Entry 8C8N (electron microscopy, 3.40 A resolution); this record covers chains A and F of the 6 polymer chains in the assembly.

# Chain A (and F)
Protein: Cell surface protein
Organism: Nitrosopumilus maritimus SCM1
Notes: chain F of this document is another copy of the same molecule, construct and numbering; everything in this record applies to it too
UniProtKB: A9A4Y9 (A9A4Y9_NITMS); residue numbers follow UniProt; this construct covers 1-1734
Amino-acid sequence (1734 residues; each row starts with the number of its first residue):
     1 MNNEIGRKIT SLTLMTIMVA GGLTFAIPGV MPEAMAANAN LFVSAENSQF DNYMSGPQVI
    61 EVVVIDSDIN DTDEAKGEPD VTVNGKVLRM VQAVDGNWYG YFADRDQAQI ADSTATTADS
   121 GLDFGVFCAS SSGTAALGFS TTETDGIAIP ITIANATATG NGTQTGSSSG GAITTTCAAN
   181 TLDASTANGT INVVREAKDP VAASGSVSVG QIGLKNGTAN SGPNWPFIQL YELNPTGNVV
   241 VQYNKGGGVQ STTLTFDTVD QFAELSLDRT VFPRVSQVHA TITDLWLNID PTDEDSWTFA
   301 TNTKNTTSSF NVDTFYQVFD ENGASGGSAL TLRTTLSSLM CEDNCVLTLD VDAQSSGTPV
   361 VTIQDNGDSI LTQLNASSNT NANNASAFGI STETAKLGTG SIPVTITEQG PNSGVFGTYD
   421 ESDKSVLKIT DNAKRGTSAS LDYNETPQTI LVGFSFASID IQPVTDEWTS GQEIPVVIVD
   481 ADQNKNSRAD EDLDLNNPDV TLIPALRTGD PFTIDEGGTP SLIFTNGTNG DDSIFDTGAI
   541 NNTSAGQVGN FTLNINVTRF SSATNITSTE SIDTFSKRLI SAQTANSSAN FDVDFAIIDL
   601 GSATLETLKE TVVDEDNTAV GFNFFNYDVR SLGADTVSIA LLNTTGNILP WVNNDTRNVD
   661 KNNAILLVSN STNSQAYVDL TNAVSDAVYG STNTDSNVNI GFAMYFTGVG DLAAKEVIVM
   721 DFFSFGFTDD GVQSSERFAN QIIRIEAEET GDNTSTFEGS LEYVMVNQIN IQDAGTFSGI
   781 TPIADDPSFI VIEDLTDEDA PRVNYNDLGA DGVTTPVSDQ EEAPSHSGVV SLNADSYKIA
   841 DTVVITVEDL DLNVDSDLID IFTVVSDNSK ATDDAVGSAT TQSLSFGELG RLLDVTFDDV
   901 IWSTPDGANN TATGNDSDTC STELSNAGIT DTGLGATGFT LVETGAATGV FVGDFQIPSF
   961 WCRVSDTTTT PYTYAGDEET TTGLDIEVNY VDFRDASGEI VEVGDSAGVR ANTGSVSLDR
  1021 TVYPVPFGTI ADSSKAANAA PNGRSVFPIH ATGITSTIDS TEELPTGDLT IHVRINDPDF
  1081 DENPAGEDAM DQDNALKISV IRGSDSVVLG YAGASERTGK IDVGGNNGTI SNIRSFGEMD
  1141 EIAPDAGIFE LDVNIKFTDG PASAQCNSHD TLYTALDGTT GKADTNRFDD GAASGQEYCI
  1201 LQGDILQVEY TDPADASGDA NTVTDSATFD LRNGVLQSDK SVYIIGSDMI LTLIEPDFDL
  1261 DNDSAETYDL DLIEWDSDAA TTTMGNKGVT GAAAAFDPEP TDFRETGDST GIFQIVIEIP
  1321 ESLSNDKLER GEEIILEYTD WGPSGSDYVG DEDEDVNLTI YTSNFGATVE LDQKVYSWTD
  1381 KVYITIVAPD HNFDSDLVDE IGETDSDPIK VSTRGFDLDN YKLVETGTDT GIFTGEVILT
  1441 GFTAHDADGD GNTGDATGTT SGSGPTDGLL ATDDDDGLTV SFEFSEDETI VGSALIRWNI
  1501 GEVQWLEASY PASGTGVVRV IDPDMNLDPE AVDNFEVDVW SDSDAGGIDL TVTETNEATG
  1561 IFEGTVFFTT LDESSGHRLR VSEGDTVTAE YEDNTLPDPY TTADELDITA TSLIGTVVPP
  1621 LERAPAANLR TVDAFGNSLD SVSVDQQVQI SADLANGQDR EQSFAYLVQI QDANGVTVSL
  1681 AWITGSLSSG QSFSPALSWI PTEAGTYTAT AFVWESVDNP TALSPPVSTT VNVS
Not modelled in the structure: 1-36, 455-1734
Disulfide bonds: Cys128-Cys177, Cys341-Cys345

# Interface between chain A and chain F
Residue-residue contacts (28):
  Phe42(A) - Gly247(F)
  Ile65(A) - Gly246(F)
  Ile65(A) - Gly247(F)
  Thr72(A) - Glu74(F)  hydrogen bond
  Thr72(A) - Lys76(F)  hydrogen bond
  Val94(A) - Asp68(F)
  Val94(A) - Ile69(F)
  Val94(A) - Lys76(F)  hydrogen bond (backbone-side chain)
  Val94(A) - Gly77(F)
  Asp95(A) - Asp68(F)
  Asp95(A) - Ile69(F)
  Tyr99(A) - Gly246(F)
  Glu196(A) - Asp80(F)
  Lys198(A) - Asn244(F)
  Asp199(A) - Gly77(F)
  Asp199(A) - Glu78(F)
  Thr292(A) - Asn244(F)  hydrogen bond (backbone-side chain)
  Glu294(A) - Gln242(F)  hydrogen bond
  Glu321(A) - Gly85(F)
  Asn322(A) - Gly85(F)
  Asn322(A) - Lys86(F)
  Asn322(A) - Glu143(F)
  Pro411(A) - Gln242(F)
  Pro411(A) - Val249(F)  hydrophobic
  Glu421(A) - Asn84(F)
  Glu421(A) - Asn238(F)
  Ser422(A) - Asn234(F)
  Asp423(A) - Asn238(F)
Interface residues without a listed pair, chain A (22 interface residues in all): Val63, Asp73, Asn97, Ala202, Gly410
Interface residues without a listed pair, chain F (23 interface residues in all): Asp71, Ala75, Thr236, Gly237, Lys245

# Overview
22 residues of chain A and 23 residues of chain F are in contact, with 5 hydrogen bonds. Polar contacts
include Thr72(A)-Glu74(F), Thr72(A)-Lys76(F) and Val94(A)-Lys76(F).
Both chains are Cell surface protein (Nitrosopumilus maritimus SCM1). Entry 8C8N (In situ structure of the
Nitrosopumilus maritimus S-layer - Two-fold symmetry (C2)) was determined by electron microscopy (same
publication as 8C8O, 8C8R, 8C8K, 8C8L and 8C8M).
